Entry 1T61 (X-ray diffraction, 1.50 A resolution); this record covers chains A and E of the 6 polymer chains in the assembly.

Chain A (and E):
Protein: Type IV Collagen
From: Bos taurus
Notes: fragment: NC1 of alpha-1; chain E of this document is another copy of the same molecule, construct and numbering; everything in this record applies to it too
Amino-acid sequence (229 residues; each row starts with the number of its first residue):
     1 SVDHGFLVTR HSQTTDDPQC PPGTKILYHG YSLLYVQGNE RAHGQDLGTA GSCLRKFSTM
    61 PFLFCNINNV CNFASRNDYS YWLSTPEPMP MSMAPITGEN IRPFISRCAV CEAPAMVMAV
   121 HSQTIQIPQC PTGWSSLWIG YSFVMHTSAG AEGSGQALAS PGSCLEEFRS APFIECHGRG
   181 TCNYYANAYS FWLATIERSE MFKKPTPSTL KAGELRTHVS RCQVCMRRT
Disordered / not traced: 1-4, 228-229 (chain E: 1-4, 229)
Disulfides: Cys-20/Cys-111, Cys-53/Cys-108, Cys-65/Cys-71, Cys-130/Cys-225, Cys-164/Cys-222, Cys-176/Cys-182
Metal / ion sites: K+ site 1: Asn-66 (shared with 1 residue of chain B; 1 residue of chain D); K+ site 2: Ala-186 (shared with 1 residue of chain D; Tyr-189(E) of chain E); K+ site 3: Tyr-189 (shared with 2 residues of chain C; Ala-186(E) of chain E)

Chain A / chain E interface:
Contacting residue pairs - 25 pairs, chain A then chain E:
  Met-91(A) / Lys-211(E)  hydrogen bond (backbone-side chain)
  Ser-92(A) / Thr-209(E)
  Ser-92(A) / Lys-211(E)  hydrogen bond (backbone-side chain)
  Met-93(A) / Thr-209(E)
  Met-93(A) / Lys-211(E)  hydrogen bond
  Ala-94(A) / Thr-209(E)
  Gly-150(A) / Ala-151(E)
  Ala-151(A) / Gly-150(E)
  Ala-151(A) / Ala-151(E)
  Arg-179(A) / Lys-204(E)
  Arg-179(A) / Pro-207(E)
  Tyr-185(A) / Tyr-189(E)
  Ala-186(A) / Ala-186(E)
  Ala-186(A) / Tyr-189(E)
  Asn-187(A) / Asn-187(E)
  Asn-187(A) / Tyr-189(E)  hydrogen bond
  Tyr-189(A) / Ala-186(E)
  Tyr-189(A) / Asn-187(E)  hydrogen bond
  Thr-209(A) / Ser-92(E)
  Thr-209(A) / Met-93(E)
  Thr-209(A) / Ala-94(E)
  Thr-209(A) / Pro-95(E)
  Lys-211(A) / Met-91(E)  hydrogen bond (side chain-backbone)
  Lys-211(A) / Ser-92(E)
  Lys-211(A) / Met-93(E)
Interface residues without a listed pair, chain A (14 interface residues in all): Pro-95
Interface residues without a listed pair, chain E (15 interface residues in all): Tyr-185

Summary:
The interface between chain A and chain E involves 14 residues on one side and 15 on the other; the contacts
include 6 hydrogen bonds. Among the polar pairs are Met-91(A)/Lys-211(E), Ser-92(A)/Lys-211(E) and
Met-93(A)/Lys-211(E).
Chain A and chain E are both Type IV Collagen (Bos taurus); the structure, crystal structure of collagen IV
NC1 domain from placenta basement membrane, was determined by X-ray diffraction, deposited together with 1T60.
